3QFQ - chains E and C of the 5 polymer chains in the assembly; structure by X-ray diffraction, 2.90 A resolution.

Chain E:
Name: Large T antigen
From: Merkel cell polyomavirus
Notes: fragment: Origin Binding Domain
Reference sequence: E2IPT4 (E2IPT4_9POLY); residues 308-433 here correspond to UniProt positions 230-355 (UniProt number = residue number - 78)
Sequence (135 residues; row label = number of the first residue in the row):
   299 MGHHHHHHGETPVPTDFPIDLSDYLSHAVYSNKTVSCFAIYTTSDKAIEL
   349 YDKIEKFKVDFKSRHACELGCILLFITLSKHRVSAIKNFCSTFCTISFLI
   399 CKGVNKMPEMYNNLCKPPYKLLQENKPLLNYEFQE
Disordered / not traced: 299-310, 428-433
Differences from the reference sequence: expression tag (299-307)
Reported in the primary citation:
  - binding site for the 26-nt DNA strand (chain C): His325 to Val333, Lys378, Arg380, Ser382, Asn386, Asn403
  - mutagenesis - K331A: decreased binding to Site 1/2 oligo
  - mutagenesis - F391A (K4 990 nM): unchanged binding to protein-DNA affinity
  - contacts within the chain: Glu347-Lys351 (water-mediated contact)
  - binding site for the 26-nt DNA strand: Lys378, Ser382, Asn386

Chain C:
Molecule: 26-nt DNA strand
Sequence (26 nucleotides; each row starts with the number of its first residue):
     1 CGGAGGCTAGGAGCCCCAAGCCTCTG

Interface between chain E and chain C:
Pairs across the interface - 17 pairs, chain E then chain C:
  Asn330(E) - DG13(C)  base contact
  Asn330(E) - DC14(C)  hydrogen bond to the base
  Lys331(E) - DC15(C)  base contact
  Lys331(E) - DC16(C)  base contact
  Thr332(E) - DG13(C)  base contact
  Thr332(E) - DC14(C)  hydrogen bond to the phosphate
  Lys378(E) - DG13(C)  phosphate contact
  Lys378(E) - DC14(C)  phosphate contact
  Lys378(E) - DC15(C)  salt bridge to the phosphate
  His379(E) - DG13(C)  salt bridge to the phosphate
  Arg380(E) - DA12(C)  hydrogen bond to the base
  Arg380(E) - DG13(C)  hydrogen bond to the phosphate
  Ser382(E) - DA12(C)  phosphate contact
  Ala383(E) - DA12(C)  phosphate contact
  Ala383(E) - DG13(C)  phosphate contact
  Asn386(E) - DG11(C)  sugar contact
  Asn386(E) - DA12(C)  hydrogen bond to the phosphate

Overview:
The interface between chain E and chain C involves 9 residues on one side and 6 on the other, with 5 hydrogen
bonds and 2 salt bridges. Polar pairs include Asn330(E)-DC14(C), Arg380(E)-DA12(C) and Thr332(E)-DC14(C). From
the paper: a binding site for the 26-nt DNA strand (chain C) at His325(E), Lys378(E) and Arg380(E) among
others; K331A of chain E reduces binding to Site 1/2 oligo.
Here chain E is Large T antigen (Merkel cell polyomavirus) and chain C is a 26-nt DNA strand. Entry 3QFQ
(Asymmetric Assembly of Merkel Cell Polyomavirus Large T-antigen Origin Binding Domains at the Viral Origin)
was determined by X-ray diffraction.
